Entry 8T7C (X-ray diffraction, 2.55 A resolution); this record covers chain A.

# Chain A
Name: 1-phosphatidylinositol 4,5-bisphosphate phosphodiesterase gamma-2
Organism: Homo sapiens
Notes: EC 3.1.4.11
Reference sequence: P16885 (PLCG2_HUMAN); residue numbers follow UniProt; this construct covers 14-221, 239-1190
Chain sequence (1166 residues; row label = number of the first residue in the row; note: 14 numbers in that range are skipped by the numbering (no residue carries them; nothing is unmodelled there)):
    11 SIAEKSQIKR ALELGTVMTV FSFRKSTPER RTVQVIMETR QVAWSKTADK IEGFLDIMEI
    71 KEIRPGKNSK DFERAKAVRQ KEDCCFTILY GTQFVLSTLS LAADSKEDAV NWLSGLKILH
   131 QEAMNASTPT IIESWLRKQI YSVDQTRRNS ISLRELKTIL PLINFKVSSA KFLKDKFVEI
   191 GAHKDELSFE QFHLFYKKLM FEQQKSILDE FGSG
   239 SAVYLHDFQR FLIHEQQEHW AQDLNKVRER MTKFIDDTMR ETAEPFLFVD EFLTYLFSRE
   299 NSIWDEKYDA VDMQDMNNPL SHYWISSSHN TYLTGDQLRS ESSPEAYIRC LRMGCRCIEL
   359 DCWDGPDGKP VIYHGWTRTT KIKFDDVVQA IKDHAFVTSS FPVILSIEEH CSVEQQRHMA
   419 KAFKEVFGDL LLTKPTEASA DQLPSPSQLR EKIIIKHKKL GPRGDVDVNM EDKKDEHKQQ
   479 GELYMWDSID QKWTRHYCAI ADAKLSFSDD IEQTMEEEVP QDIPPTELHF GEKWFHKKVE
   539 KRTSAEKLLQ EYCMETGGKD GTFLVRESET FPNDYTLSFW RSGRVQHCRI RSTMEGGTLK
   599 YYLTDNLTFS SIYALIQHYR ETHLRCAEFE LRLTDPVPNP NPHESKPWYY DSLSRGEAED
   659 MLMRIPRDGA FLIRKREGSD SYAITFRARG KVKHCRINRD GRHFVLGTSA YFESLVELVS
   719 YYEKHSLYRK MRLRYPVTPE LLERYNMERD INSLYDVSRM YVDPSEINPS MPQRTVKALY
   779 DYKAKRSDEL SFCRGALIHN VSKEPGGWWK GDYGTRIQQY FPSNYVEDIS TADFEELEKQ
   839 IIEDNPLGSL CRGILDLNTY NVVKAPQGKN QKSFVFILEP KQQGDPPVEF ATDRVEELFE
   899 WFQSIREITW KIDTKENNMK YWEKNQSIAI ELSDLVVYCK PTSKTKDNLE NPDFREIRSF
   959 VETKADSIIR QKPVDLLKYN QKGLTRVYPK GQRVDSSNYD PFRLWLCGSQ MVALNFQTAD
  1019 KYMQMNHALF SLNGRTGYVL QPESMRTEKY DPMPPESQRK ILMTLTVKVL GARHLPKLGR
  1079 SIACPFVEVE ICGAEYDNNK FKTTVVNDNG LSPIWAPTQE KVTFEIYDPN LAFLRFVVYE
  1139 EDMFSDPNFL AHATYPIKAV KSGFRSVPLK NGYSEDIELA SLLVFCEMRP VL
Disordered / not traced: 11-16, 461-474, 511-637, 910-923, 944-945, 1189-1190
Sequence notes: expression tag (11-13); linker (222-224)
Swiss-Prot annotation at these positions:
  - active site: H327, H372
  - modified residue (Phosphotyrosine): Y753, Y759
  - natural variant: R665 (R665W: Found in patients with chronic lymphocytic leukemia; uncertain significance), S707 (S707Y: In APLAID), L845 (L845F: Found in patients with chronic lymphocytic leukemia; uncertain significance)
Metal / ion sites: Ca2+: N328, E357, D359, E406
What the authors report for this chain:
  - post-translational modification sites: Y753, Y759 (citing earlier work)
  - mutagenesis - Y759E: increased catalytic activity
  - mutagenesis - Y495C, D993G: increased catalytic activity (citing earlier work)
  - disease-associated variants - P522R: increased catalytic activity (citing earlier work)
  - disease-associated variants - M28L: decreased catalytic activity (citing earlier work)

# Summary
The Ca2+ site is built by N328, E357, D359 and E406. From UniProt: active-site residues H327 and H372. The
paper reports that Y759E, Y495C and D993G, among others, increase catalytic activity; modification sites Y753
and Y759; 5 substitutions were tested in all.
Chain A is 1-phosphatidylinositol 4,5-bisphosphate phosphodiesterase gamma-2 (Homo sapiens); the structure,
Crystal structure of human phospholipase C gamma 2, was determined by X-ray diffraction, deposited together
with 8JQG, 8JQH and 8JQI.
